4QV0 - chains Z and a of the 28 polymer chains in the assembly; structure by X-ray diffraction, 3.10 A resolution.

[Chain Z]
Protein: Proteasome subunit beta type-6
Organism: Saccharomyces cerevisiae
Notes: EC 3.4.25.1
UniProtKB: P23724 (PSB6_YEAST); residues 1-222 here correspond to UniProt positions 20-241 (UniProt number = residue number + 19)
Sequence (222 residues; row label = number of the first residue in the row):
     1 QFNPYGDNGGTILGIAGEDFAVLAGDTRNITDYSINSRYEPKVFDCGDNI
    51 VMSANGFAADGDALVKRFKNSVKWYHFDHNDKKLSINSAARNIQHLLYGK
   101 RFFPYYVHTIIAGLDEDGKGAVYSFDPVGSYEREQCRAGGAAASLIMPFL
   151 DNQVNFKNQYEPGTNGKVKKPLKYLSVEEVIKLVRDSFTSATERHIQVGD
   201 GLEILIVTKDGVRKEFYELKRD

[Chain a]
Protein: Proteasome subunit beta type-7
Organism: Saccharomyces cerevisiae
Notes: EC 3.4.25.1
UniProtKB: P30657 (PSB7_YEAST); residues -12 to 233 here correspond to UniProt positions 21-266 (UniProt number = residue number + 33)
Sequence (246 residues; row label = number of the first residue in the row; numbers below 1 keep their minus sign (Thr-12 is residue -12)):
   -12 TQIANAGASPMVNTQQPIVTGTSVISMKYDNGVIIAADNLGSYGSLLRFN
    38 GVERLIPVGDNTVVGISGDISDMQHIERLLKDLVTENAYDNPLADAEEAL
    88 EPSYIFEYLATVMYQRRSKMNPLWNAIIVAGVQSNGDQFLRYVNLLGVTY
   138 SSPTLATGFGAHMANPLLRKVVDRESDIPKTTVQVAEEAIVNAMRVLYYR
   188 DARSSRNFSLAIIDKNTGLTFKKNLQVENMKWDFAKDIKGYGTQKI
Not modelled in the structure: -12 to 0

[Chain Z / chain a interface]
Residue-residue contacts (41; chain Z residue first):
  Gln1(Z) with Thr1(a), hydrogen bond
  Phe2(Z) with Thr1(a); Arg104(a); Met107(a); Pro109(a), hydrophobic; Leu132(a), hydrophobic; Leu133(a), hydrophobic
  Asn3(Z) with Leu133(a)
  Pro4(Z) with Arg104(a), hydrogen bond (backbone-side chain); Met107(a), hydrophobic; Leu133(a)
  Tyr5(Z) with Arg104(a)
  Asn8(Z) with Val135(a)
  Asn29(Z) with Tyr137(a)
  Ser34(Z) with His149(a), hydrogen bond
  Ile35(Z) with Arg156(a), hydrogen bond (backbone-side chain)
  Asn36(Z) with Tyr137(a); Ser139(a); Arg156(a)
  Ser37(Z) with Ser138(a), hydrogen bond (side chain-backbone)
  Glu40(Z) with Arg128(a), salt bridge; Tyr137(a); Ser138(a), hydrogen bond (side chain-backbone)
  Phe57(Z) with Arg104(a); Leu133(a); Val135(a), hydrophobic
  Ala59(Z) with Tyr101(a); Leu133(a); Gly134(a); Val135(a)
  Asp60(Z) with Tyr101(a), hydrogen bond; Arg104(a), salt bridge
  Asp62(Z) with Thr136(a), hydrogen bond
  Ala63(Z) with Tyr101(a)
  Lys66(Z) with Glu94(a), salt bridge
  Phe103(Z) with Arg104(a); Ser105(a)
  Tyr105(Z) with Tyr101(a)
  Glu218(Z) with Arg161(a), salt bridge
  Arg221(Z) with Asp160(a), salt bridge; Arg161(a)
Also at the interface, not in a pair above, chain Z (25 interface residues in all): Arg38, Tyr39, Lys100
Also at the interface, not in a pair above, chain a (22 interface residues in all): Trp111, Leu142

[Summary]
The interface between chain Z and chain a involves 25 residues on one side and 22 on the other, with 8
hydrogen bonds and 5 salt bridges. Among the polar pairs are Glu40(Z)-Arg128(a), Asp60(Z)-Arg104(a) and
Lys66(Z)-Glu94(a).
Chain Z is Proteasome subunit beta type-6 and chain a is Proteasome subunit beta type-7, both from
Saccharomyces cerevisiae; the structure, yCP beta5-A49T-A50V-double mutant, was determined by X-ray
diffraction together with 4QUX, 4QUY, 4QV1, 4QV3, 4QV4, 4QV5 and 42 further entries from the same study.
